5MRF - chains LL and aa of the 78 polymer chains in the assembly; structure by electron microscopy, 4.97 A resolution (low resolution: residue-level contacts below are approximate; hydrogen-bond / salt-bridge calls are withheld).

[Chain LL]
Protein: uS12m
Source organism: Saccharomyces cerevisiae
Reference sequence: P53732 (RT12_YEAST); numbering as in UniProt (aligned over 29-152)
Amino-acid sequence (124 residues; numbered 29 to 152; the number before each row is that of its first residue):
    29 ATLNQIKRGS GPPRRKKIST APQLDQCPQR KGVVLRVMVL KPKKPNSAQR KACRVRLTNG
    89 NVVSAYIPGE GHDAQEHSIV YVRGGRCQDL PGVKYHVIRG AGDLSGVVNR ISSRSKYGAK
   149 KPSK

[Chain aa]
Molecule: 15S ribosomal RNA
Source organism: Saccharomyces cerevisiae
Sequence (1649 nucleotides; numbered 1 to 1649; the number before each row is that of its first residue):
     1 GUAAAAAAUU UAUAAGAAUA UGAUGUUGGU UCAGAUUAAG CGCUAAAUAA GGACAUGACA
    61 CAUGCGAAUC AUACGUUUAU UAUUGAUAAG AUAAUAAAUA UGUGGUGUAA ACGUGAGUAA
   121 UUUUAUUAGG AAUUAAUGAA CUAUAGAAUA AGCUAAAUAC UUAAUAUAUU AUUAUAUAAA
   181 AAUAAUUUAU AUAAUAAAAA GGAUAUAUAU AUAAUAUAUA UUUAUCUAUA GUCAAGCCAA
   241 UAAUGGUUUA GGUAGUAGGU UUAUUAAGAG UUAAACCUAG CCAACGAUCC AUAAUCGAUA
   301 AUGAAAGUUA GAACGAUCAC GUUGACUCUG AAAUAUAGUC AAUAUCUAUA AGAUACAGCA
   361 GUGAGGAAUA UUGGACAAUG AUCGAAAGAU UGAUCCAGUU ACUUAUUAGG AUGAUAUAUA
   421 AAAAUAUUUU AUUUUAUUUA UAAAUAUUAA AUAUUUAUAA UAAUAAUAAU AAUAAUAUAU
   481 AUAUAUAAAU UGAUUAAAAA UAAAAUCCAU AAAUAAUUAA AAUAAUGAUA UUAAUUACCA
   541 UAUAUAUUUU UAUAUGGAUA UAUAUAUUAA UAAUAAUAUU AAUUUUAUUA UUAUUAAUAA
   601 UAUAUUUUAA UAGUCCUGAC UAAUAUUUGU GCCAGCAGUC GCGGUAACAC AAAGAGGGCG
   661 AGCGUUAAUC AUAAUGGUUU AAAGGAUCCG UAGAAUGAAU UAUAUAUUAU AAUUUAGAGU
   721 UAAUAAAAUA UAAUUAAAGA AUUAUAAUAG UAAAGAUGAA AUAAUAAUAA UAAUUAUAAG
   781 ACUAAUAUAU GUGAAAAUAU UAAUUAAAUA UUAACUGACA UUGAGGGAUU AAAACUAGAG
   841 UAGCGAAACG GAUUCGAUAC CCGUGUAGUU CUAGUAGUAA ACUAUGAAUA CAAUUAUUUA
   901 UAAUAUAUAU UAUAUAUAAA UAAUAAAUGA AAAUGAAAGU AUUCCACCUG AAGAGUACGU
   961 UAGCAAUAAU GAAACUCAAA ACAAUAGACG GUUACAGACU UAAGCAGUGG AGCAUGUUAU
  1021 UUAAUUCGAU AAUCCACGAC UAACCUUACC AUAUUUUGAA UAUUAUAAUA AUUAUUAUAA
  1081 UUAUUAUAUU ACAGGCGUUA CAUUGUUGUC UUUAGUUCGU GCUGCAAAGU UUUAGAUUAA
  1141 GUUCAUAAAC GAACAAAACU CCAUAUAUAU AAUUUUAAUU AUAUAUAAUU UUAUAUUAUU
  1201 UAUUAAUAUA AAGAAAGGAA UUAAGACAAA UCAUAAUGAU CCUUAUAAUA UGGGUAAUAG
  1261 ACGUGCUAUA AUAAAAUGAU AAUAAAAUUA UAUAAAAUAU AUUUAAUUAU AUUUAAUUAA
  1321 UAAUAUAAAA CAUUUUAAUU UUUAAUAUAU UUUUUUAUUA UAUAUUAAUA UGAAUUAUAA
  1381 UCUGAAAUUC GAUUAUAUGA AAAAAGAAUU GCUAGUAAUA CGUAAAUUAG UAUGUUACGG
  1441 UGAAUAUUCU AACUGUUUCG CACUAAUCAC UCAUCACGCG UUGAAACAUA UUAUUAUCUU
  1501 AUUAUUUAUA UAAUAUUUUU UAAUAAAUAU UAAUAAUUAU UAAUUUAUAU UUAUUUAUAU
  1561 CAGAAAUAAU AUGAAUUAAU GCGAAGUUGA AAUACAGUUA CCGUAGGGGA ACCUGCGGUG
  1621 GGCUUAUAAA UAUCUUAAAU AUUCUUACA
Unresolved in the structure: 1-12, 86-88, 167-171, 183-184, 211-213, 421-477, 546-549, 564-599, 705-707, 730, 906-910, 1075-1077, 1200-1202, 1363-1366, 1529-1535
Bound ions: Mg2+ site 1 near A20 (its only coordinating residue here); Mg2+ site 2 near A33 (its only coordinating residue here); Mg2+ site 3 near G40 (its only coordinating residue here); Mg2+ site 4: C54, A55, G115; Mg2+ site 5 near A110 (its only coordinating residue here); Mg2+ site 6: G115, G117, A294; Mg2+ site 7: G117, U118, A294; Mg2+ site 8 near A159 (its only coordinating residue here); Mg2+ site 9 near U247 (its only coordinating residue here); Mg2+ site 10 near U248 (its only coordinating residue here); Mg2+ site 11: U256, U271; Mg2+ site 12 near G270 (its only coordinating residue here); 58 more Mg2+ sites not listed

[How chain LL and chain aa interact]
Residue-residue contacts (118):
  Ala29(LL) - G676(aa)
  Ala29(LL) - G677(aa)
  Ala29(LL) - C947(aa)
  Thr30(LL) - C944(aa)
  Thr30(LL) - C945(aa)
  Asn32(LL) - A695(aa)
  Asn32(LL) - C944(aa)
  Asn32(LL) - C945(aa)
  Gln33(LL) - A946(aa)
  Gln33(LL) - C947(aa)
  Lys35(LL) - A695(aa)
  Arg36(LL) - C945(aa)
  Arg36(LL) - A946(aa)
  Gly39(LL) - A674(aa)
  Gly39(LL) - U949(aa)
  Pro40(LL) - A674(aa)
  Pro41(LL) - U949(aa)
  Arg42(LL) - U308(aa)
  Arg42(LL) - C670(aa)
  Arg43(LL) - U672(aa)
  Lys44(LL) - U669(aa)
  Lys44(LL) - C670(aa)
  Lys45(LL) - U31(aa)
  Ser47(LL) - A668(aa)
  Ala49(LL) - A667(aa)
  Gln51(LL) - C975(aa)
  Leu52(LL) - A667(aa)
  Gln54(LL) - A667(aa)
  Gln54(LL) - A668(aa)
  Cys55(LL) - A367(aa)
  Cys55(LL) - A667(aa)
  Pro56(LL) - A39(aa)
  Pro56(LL) - G40(aa)
  Pro56(LL) - A367(aa)
  Pro56(LL) - U666(aa)
  Pro56(LL) - A667(aa)
  Gln57(LL) - G40(aa)
  Gln57(LL) - C41(aa)
  Gln57(LL) - A367(aa)
  Arg58(LL) - G366(aa)
  Arg58(LL) - A367(aa)
  Lys59(LL) - A367(aa)
  Arg64(LL) - C1479(aa)
  Arg64(LL) - G1480(aa)
  Lys71(LL) - A978(aa)
  Lys71(LL) - G1583(aa)
  Lys71(LL) - A1584(aa)
  Lys72(LL) - A1584(aa)
  Lys72(LL) - A1585(aa)
  Asn74(LL) - C642(aa)
  Asn74(LL) - G643(aa)
  Ser75(LL) - C632(aa)
  Ser75(LL) - C633(aa)
  Ser75(LL) - G643(aa)
  Ala76(LL) - A634(aa)
  Ala76(LL) - G635(aa)
  Gln77(LL) - A634(aa)
  Arg78(LL) - G635(aa)
  Arg78(LL) - C636(aa)
  Lys79(LL) - A634(aa)
  Lys79(LL) - G635(aa)
  Arg82(LL) - G1480(aa)
  Thr86(LL) - G366(aa)
  Thr86(LL) - A367(aa)
  Tyr94(LL) - C636(aa)
  Pro96(LL) - C636(aa)
  Gly97(LL) - G635(aa)
  Gly97(LL) - C636(aa)
  Glu98(LL) - G635(aa)
  Gly99(LL) - G635(aa)
  Arg111(LL) - U665(aa)
  Arg111(LL) - U666(aa)
  Gly112(LL) - U666(aa)
  Gly112(LL) - A667(aa)
  Arg114(LL) - U639(aa)
  Arg114(LL) - A978(aa)
  Cys115(LL) - A637(aa)
  Gln116(LL) - A637(aa)
  Gln116(LL) - G638(aa)
  Gln116(LL) - U639(aa)
  Asp117(LL) - A637(aa)
  Pro119(LL) - C977(aa)
  Pro119(LL) - C1582(aa)
  Gly120(LL) - U976(aa)
  Gly120(LL) - C977(aa)
  Lys122(LL) - U976(aa)
  Ile126(LL) - C41(aa)
  Ala129(LL) - G42(aa)
  Arg138(LL) - A651(aa)
  Arg138(LL) - A652(aa)
  Ile139(LL) - A652(aa)
  Ile139(LL) - A653(aa)
  Ser140(LL) - A652(aa)
  Ser141(LL) - C615(aa)
  Ser141(LL) - C616(aa)
  Arg142(LL) - C43(aa)
  Arg142(LL) - U614(aa)
  Arg142(LL) - C615(aa)
  Ser143(LL) - G42(aa)
  Ser143(LL) - C43(aa)
  Ser143(LL) - U614(aa)
  Ser143(LL) - C615(aa)
  Lys144(LL) - C615(aa)
  Lys144(LL) - C616(aa)
  Lys144(LL) - G664(aa)
  Tyr145(LL) - G42(aa)
  Tyr145(LL) - C43(aa)
  Tyr145(LL) - C636(aa)
  Tyr145(LL) - A651(aa)
  Gly146(LL) - G42(aa)
  Gly146(LL) - C43(aa)
  Ala147(LL) - C43(aa)
  Ala147(LL) - U44(aa)
  Lys148(LL) - C43(aa)
  Lys148(LL) - U44(aa)
  Lys149(LL) - C43(aa)
  Lys149(LL) - U44(aa)
  Lys149(LL) - G613(aa)
Also at the interface, not in a pair above, chain LL (71 interface residues in all): Ser38, Thr48, Pro70, Pro73, Tyr109, Gly113, Leu118, Gly128, Asn137
Also at the interface, not in a pair above, chain aa (57 interface residues in all): U309, G641, C948

[Summary]
Chain LL and chain aa form an interface of 71 and 57 residues respectively. C54(aa), A55(aa) and G115(aa)
coordinate Mg2+ site 4. The Mg2+ site 6 is built by G115(aa), G117(aa) and A294(aa).
Chain LL is uS12m and chain aa is 15S ribosomal RNA, both from Saccharomyces cerevisiae; the structure,
Structure of the yeast mitochondrial ribosome - Class C, was determined by electron microscopy together with
5MRC and 5MRE from the same study.
